6MMN - chains B and D of the 4 polymer chains in the assembly; structure by electron microscopy, 7.51 A resolution (low resolution: residue-level contacts below are approximate; hydrogen-bond / salt-bridge calls are withheld).

== Chain B (and D) ==
Molecule: Glutamate receptor ionotropic, NMDA 2A
Organism: Rattus norvegicus
Notes: chain D of this document is another copy of the same molecule, construct and numbering; everything in this record applies to it too
UniProt: Q00959 (NMDE1_RAT); residues 1-837 here = UniProt positions 1-837
Sequence (837 residues; numbered 1 to 837; the number before each row is that of its first residue):
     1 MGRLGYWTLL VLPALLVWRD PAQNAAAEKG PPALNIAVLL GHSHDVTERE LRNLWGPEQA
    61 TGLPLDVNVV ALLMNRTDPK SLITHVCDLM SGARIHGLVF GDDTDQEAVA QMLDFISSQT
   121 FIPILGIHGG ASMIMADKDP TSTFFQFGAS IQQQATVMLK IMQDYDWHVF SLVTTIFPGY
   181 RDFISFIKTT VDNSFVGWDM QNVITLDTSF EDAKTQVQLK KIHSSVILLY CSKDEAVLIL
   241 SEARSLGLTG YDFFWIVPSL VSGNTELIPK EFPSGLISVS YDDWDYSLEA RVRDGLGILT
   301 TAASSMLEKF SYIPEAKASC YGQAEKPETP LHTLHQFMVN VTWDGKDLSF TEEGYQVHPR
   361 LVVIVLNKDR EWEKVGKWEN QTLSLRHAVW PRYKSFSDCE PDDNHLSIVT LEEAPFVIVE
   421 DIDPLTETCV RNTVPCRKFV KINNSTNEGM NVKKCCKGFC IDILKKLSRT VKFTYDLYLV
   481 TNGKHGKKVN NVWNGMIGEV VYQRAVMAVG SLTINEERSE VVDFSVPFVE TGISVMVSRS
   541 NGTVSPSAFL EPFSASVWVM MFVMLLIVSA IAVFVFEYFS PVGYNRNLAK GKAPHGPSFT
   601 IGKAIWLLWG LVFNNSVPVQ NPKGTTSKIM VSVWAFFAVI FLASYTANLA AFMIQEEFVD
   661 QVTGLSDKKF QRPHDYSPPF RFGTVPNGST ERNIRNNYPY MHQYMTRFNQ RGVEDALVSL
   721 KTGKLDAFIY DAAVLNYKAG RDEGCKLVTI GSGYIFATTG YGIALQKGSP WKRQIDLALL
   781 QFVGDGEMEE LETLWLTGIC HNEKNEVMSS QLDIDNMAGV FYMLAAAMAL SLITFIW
Disordered / not traced: 1-33, 323-327, 539-554, 580-597, 801-808 (chain D: 1-33, 323-326, 539-554, 580-597, 801-808)
Differences from the reference sequence: conflict Thr758 (Ser in Q00959)
Disulfide bonds: Cys87-Cys320, Cys429-Cys455, Cys745-Cys800
Covalently attached groups: N-acetylglucosamine (NAG) linked to Asn75, Asn340, Asn380, Asn443, Asn444, Asn687

== Interface between chain B and chain D ==
Contacting residue pairs (13):
  Glu211(B) with Ser245(D)
  Asp212(B) with Lys220(D); Ser245(D); Leu246(D)
  Ala213(B) with Gly247(D)
  Gln216(B) with Lys220(D); Leu246(D)
  Lys220(B) with Ile222(D); Leu248(D)
  Glu242(B) with Lys220(D)
  Ser245(B) with Val217(D); Lys220(D)
  Leu246(B) with Lys220(D)
Interface residues without a listed pair, chain B (9 interface residues in all): Lys214
Interface residues without a listed pair, chain D (12 interface residues in all): Gln216, Leu219, Arg244, Phe253, Cys399

== In short ==
9 residues of chain B face 12 of chain D across their interface. N-acetylglucosamine is covalently linked to
Asn75(B), Asn340(B), Asn380(B), Asn443(B), Asn444(B) and Asn687(B).
Both chains are Glutamate receptor ionotropic, NMDA 2A (Rattus norvegicus). Entry 6MMN (Diheteromeric NMDA
receptor GluN1/GluN2A in the '2-Knuckle-Symmetric' conformation, in complex with glycine and glutamate, in the
...) was determined by electron microscopy together with 6MM9, 6MMA, 6MMB, 6MMG, 6MMH, 6MMI and 12 further
entries from the same study.
